3F6E - chain X; structure by X-ray diffraction, 1.34 A resolution.

== Chain X ==
Name: Benzoylformate decarboxylase
Organism: Pseudomonas putida
Notes: EC 4.1.1.7
UniProt: P20906 (MDLC_PSEPU); numbering as in UniProt (aligned over 2-526)
Sequence (525 residues; each row starts with the number of its first residue):
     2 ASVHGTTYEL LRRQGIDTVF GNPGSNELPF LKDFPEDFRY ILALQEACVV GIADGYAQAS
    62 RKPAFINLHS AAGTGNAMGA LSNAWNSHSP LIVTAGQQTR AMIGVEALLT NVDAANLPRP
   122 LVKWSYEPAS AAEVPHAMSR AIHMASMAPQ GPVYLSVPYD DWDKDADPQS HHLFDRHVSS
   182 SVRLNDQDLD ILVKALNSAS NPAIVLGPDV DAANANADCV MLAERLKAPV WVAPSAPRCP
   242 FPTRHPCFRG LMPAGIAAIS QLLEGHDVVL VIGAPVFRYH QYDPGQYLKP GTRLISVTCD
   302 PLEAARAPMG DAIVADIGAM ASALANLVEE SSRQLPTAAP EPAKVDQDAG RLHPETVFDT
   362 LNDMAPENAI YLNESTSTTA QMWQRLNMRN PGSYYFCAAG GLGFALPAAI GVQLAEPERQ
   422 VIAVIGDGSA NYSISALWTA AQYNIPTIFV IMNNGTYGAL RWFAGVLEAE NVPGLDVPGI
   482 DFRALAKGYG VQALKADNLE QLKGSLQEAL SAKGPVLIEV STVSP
Ligand contacts: 8PA (3-[(4-amino-2-methylpyrimidin-5-yl)methyl]-5-(2-{[(S)-hydroxy(phosphonooxy)phosphoryl]oxy}ethyl)-2-[(1S,2E)-1-hydroxy-3-pyridin-3-ylprop-2-en-1-yl]-4-methyl-1,3-thiazol-3-ium): N23, P24, G25, S26, E47, H70, A73, G74, N77, L109, L110, H281, E375, S376, T377, S378, T379, F397, G401, G402, L403, G427, D428, G429, S430, Y433, N455, T457, Y458, G459, A460, L461, F464
Swiss-Prot annotation at these positions:
  - binding site (Mg(2+)): N117, L118, R120
  - binding site (Ca(2+)): D428, N455, T457

== Summary ==
Ligands of chain X: compound 8PA. From UniProt: 3 Mg2+-binding residues and 3 Ca2+-binding residues.
Chain X is Benzoylformate decarboxylase (Pseudomonas putida); the structure, Crystal structure of
benzoylformate decarboxylase in complex with the pyridyl inhibitor 3-PKB, was determined by X-ray diffraction
(same publication as 3F6B).
